6UU2 - chains DDD and FFF of the 9 polymer chains in the assembly; structure by X-ray diffraction, 4.40 A resolution (low resolution: residue-level contacts below are approximate; hydrogen-bond / salt-bridge calls are withheld).

Chain DDD:
Molecule: DNA-directed RNA polymerase subunit beta'
From: Escherichia coli
Notes: EC 2.7.7.6
UniProt: P0A8T7 (RPOC_ECOLI); numbering as in UniProt (aligned over 1-1407)
Sequence (1407 residues; row label = number of the first residue in the row):
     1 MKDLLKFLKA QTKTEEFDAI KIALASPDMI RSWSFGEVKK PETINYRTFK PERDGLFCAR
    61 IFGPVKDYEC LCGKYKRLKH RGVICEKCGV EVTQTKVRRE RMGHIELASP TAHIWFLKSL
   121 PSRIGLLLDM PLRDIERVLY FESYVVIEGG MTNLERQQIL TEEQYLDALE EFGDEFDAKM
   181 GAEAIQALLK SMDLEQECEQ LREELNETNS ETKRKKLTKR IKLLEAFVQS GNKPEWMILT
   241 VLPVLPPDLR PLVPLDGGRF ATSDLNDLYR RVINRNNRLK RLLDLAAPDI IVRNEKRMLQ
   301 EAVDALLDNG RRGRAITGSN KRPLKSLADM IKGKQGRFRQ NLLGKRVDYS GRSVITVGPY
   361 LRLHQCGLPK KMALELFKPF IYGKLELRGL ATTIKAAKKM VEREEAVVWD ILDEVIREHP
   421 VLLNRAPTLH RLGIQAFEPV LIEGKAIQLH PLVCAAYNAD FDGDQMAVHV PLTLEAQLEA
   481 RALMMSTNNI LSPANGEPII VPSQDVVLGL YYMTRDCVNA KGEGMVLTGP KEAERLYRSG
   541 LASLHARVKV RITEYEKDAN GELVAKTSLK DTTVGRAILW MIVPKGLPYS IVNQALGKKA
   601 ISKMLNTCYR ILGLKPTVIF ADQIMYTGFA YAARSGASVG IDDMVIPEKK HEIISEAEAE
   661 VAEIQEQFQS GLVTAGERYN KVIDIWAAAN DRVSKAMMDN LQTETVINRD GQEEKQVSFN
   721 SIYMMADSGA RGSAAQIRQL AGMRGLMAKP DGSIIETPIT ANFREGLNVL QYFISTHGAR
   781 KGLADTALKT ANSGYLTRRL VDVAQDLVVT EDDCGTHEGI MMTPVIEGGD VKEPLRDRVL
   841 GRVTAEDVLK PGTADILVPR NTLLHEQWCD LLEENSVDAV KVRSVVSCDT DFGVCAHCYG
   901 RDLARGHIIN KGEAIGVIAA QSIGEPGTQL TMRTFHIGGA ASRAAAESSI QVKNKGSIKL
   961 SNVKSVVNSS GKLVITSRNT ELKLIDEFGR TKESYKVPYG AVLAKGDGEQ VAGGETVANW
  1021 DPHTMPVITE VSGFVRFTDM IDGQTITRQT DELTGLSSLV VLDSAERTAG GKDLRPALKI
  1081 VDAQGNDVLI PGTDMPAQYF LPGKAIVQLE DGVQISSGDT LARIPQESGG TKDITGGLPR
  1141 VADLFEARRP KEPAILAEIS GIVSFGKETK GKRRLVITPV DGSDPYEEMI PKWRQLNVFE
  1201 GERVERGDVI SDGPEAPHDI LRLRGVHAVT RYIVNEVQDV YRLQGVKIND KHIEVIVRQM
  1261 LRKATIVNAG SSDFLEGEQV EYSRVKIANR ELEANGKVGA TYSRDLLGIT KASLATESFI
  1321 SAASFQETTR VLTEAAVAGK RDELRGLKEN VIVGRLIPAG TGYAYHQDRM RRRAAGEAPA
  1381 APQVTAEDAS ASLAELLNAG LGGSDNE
Not modelled in the structure: 1-14, 932-943, 1377-1407
UniProt features mapped onto this chain:
  - binding site (Zn(2+)): Cys70, Cys72, Cys85, Cys88, Cys814, Cys888, Cys895, Cys898
  - binding site (Mg(2+)): Asp460, Asp462, Asp464
  - modified residue: Lys983 (N6-acetyllysine)
  - mutagenesis: Gln504 (Q504P: Resistant to antibiotics salinamide A and B), Asn690 (N690D: Resistant to antibiotics salinamide A and B), Met697 (M697V: Resistant to antibiotics salinamide A and B), Ala735 (A735T: Resistant to antibiotics salinamide A and B), Arg738 (R738C/H/P/S: Resistant to antibiotics salinamide A and B), Ala748 (A748E: Resistant to antibiotics salinamide A and B), Pro758 (P758S/T: Resistant to antibiotics salinamide A and B), Phe763 (F763C: Resistant to antibiotics salinamide A and B), Ser775 (S775A: Resistant to antibiotics salinamide A and B), Ala779 (A779T/V: Resistant to antibiotics salinamide A and B), Arg780 (R780C: Resistant to antibiotics salinamide A and B), Gly782 (G782A/C: Resistant to antibiotics salinamide A and B), 1 further mutagenesis entry in UniProt
Bound ions: Zn2+ site 1: Cys70, Cys72, Cys85, Cys88; Mg2+: Asp460, Asp462, Asp464 (shared with 1 residue of chain 333); Zn2+ site 2: Cys814, Cys888, Cys895
Ligand contacts: GTP: Arg425, Pro427, Asn458, Asp460, Arg731, Gln929

Chain FFF:
Molecule: RNA polymerase sigma factor RpoS
From: Escherichia coli (strain K12)
UniProt: P13445 (RPOS_ECOLI); numbering as in UniProt (aligned over 1-328)
Sequence (336 residues; numbered 1 to 336; the number before each row is that of its first residue):
     1 MGQNTLKVHD LNEDAEFDEN GVEVFDEKAL VEEEPSDNDL AEEELLSQGA TQRVLDATQL
    61 YLGEIGYSPL LTAEEEVYFA RRALRGDVAS RRRMIESNLR LVVKIARRYG NRGLALLDLI
   121 EEGNLGLIRA VEKFDPERGF RFSTYATWWI RQTIERAIMN QTRTIRLPIH IVKELNVYLR
   181 TARELSHKLD HEPSAEEIAE QLDKPVDDVS RMLRLNERIT SVDTPLGGDS EKALLDILAD
   241 EKENGPEDTT QDDDMKQSIV KWLFELNAKQ REVLARRFGL LGYEAATLED VGREIGLTRE
   301 RVRQIQVEGL RRLREILQTQ GLNIEALFLE HHHHHH
Not modelled in the structure: 1-52, 330-336
Construct notes: conflict Gly2 (Ser in P13445), Glu33 (Gln in P13445); expression tag (329-336)
UniProt features mapped onto this chain:
  - DNA-binding region: Leu288 to Val307 (H-T-H motif)
  - region: Asp56 to Ala89 (Sigma-70 factor domain-1)
  - motif: Asp118 to Glu121 (Interaction with polymerase core subunit RpoC)
  - mutagenesis: Lys173 (K173E: Eliminates RpoS proteolysis. Lack of interaction with RssB), Glu174 (E174T: 2-fold increase in RpoS half-life. Does not affect interaction with RssB), Val177 (V177K: 3-fold increase in RpoS half-life), Tyr178 (Y178L: Does not affect RpoS half-life)

How chain DDD and chain FFF interact:
Contacting residue pairs - 69 pairs, chain DDD then chain FFF:
  Glu42(DDD) with Arg166(FFF)
  Thr43(DDD) with Thr164(FFF); Ile165(FFF)
  Tyr46(DDD) with Ile165(FFF); Leu167(FFF); Pro168(FFF)
  Lys79(DDD) with Glu284(FFF); Ala285(FFF)
  Arg133(DDD) with Arg53(FFF)
  Glu136(DDD) with Leu55(FFF)
  Arg137(DDD) with Arg53(FFF)
  Tyr140(DDD) with Leu60(FFF)
  Asp248(DDD) with Lys242(FFF)
  Leu252(DDD) with Ile219(FFF)
  Leu255(DDD) with Leu238(FFF)
  Arg259(DDD) with Glu217(FFF)
  Phe260(DDD) with Ile165(FFF); Ile219(FFF); Thr220(FFF)
  Ala261(DDD) with Thr220(FFF); Val222(FFF)
  Thr262(DDD) with Ile219(FFF); Thr220(FFF); Ser221(FFF); Val222(FFF)
  Ser263(DDD) with Val222(FFF); Asp223(FFF)
  Asp264(DDD) with Ser221(FFF); Asp223(FFF)
  Arg270(DDD) with Gln161(FFF); Thr164(FFF)
  Asn274(DDD) with Gln161(FFF)
  Arg275(DDD) with Asp118(FFF)
  Arg278(DDD) with Asp118(FFF); Glu121(FFF); Glu122(FFF); Leu125(FFF)
  Leu282(DDD) with Glu121(FFF); Leu125(FFF)
  Pro288(DDD) with Arg92(FFF); Ile95(FFF); Glu96(FFF)
  Ile290(DDD) with Glu64(FFF); Ile65(FFF)
  Ile291(DDD) with Ile95(FFF); Glu121(FFF)
  Asn294(DDD) with Tyr61(FFF); Glu121(FFF)
  Glu295(DDD) with Glu121(FFF)
  Arg297(DDD) with Leu60(FFF); Tyr61(FFF); Glu64(FFF)
  Met298(DDD) with Leu117(FFF); Asp118(FFF); Glu121(FFF)
  Glu301(DDD) with Ala57(FFF)
  Asn320(DDD) with Ser221(FFF); Thr224(FFF)
  Arg322(DDD) with Ser221(FFF); Asp223(FFF); Thr224(FFF)
  Gln335(DDD) with Ser230(FFF)
  Thr392(DDD) with Gln320(FFF); Gly321(FFF); Leu322(FFF)
  Thr393(DDD) with Leu322(FFF)
  Ile394(DDD) with Asp254(FFF)
  Lys395(DDD) with Ala326(FFF); Leu329(FFF)
Interface residues without a listed pair, chain DDD (56 interface residues in all): Ile44, Asn45, Thr95, Asp134, Phe141, Glu142, Pro251, Val253, Asp267, Arg271, Leu285, Arg293, Lys325, Met330, Lys378, Tyr382, Glu386, Lys398, Lys399
Interface residues without a listed pair, chain FFF (54 interface residues in all): Leu99, Ile120, Asn124, Ile128, Glu132, Ile171, Leu215, Arg218, Pro225, Glu231, Glu247, Thr250, Gln251, Asp290, Phe328

Overview:
The interface between chain DDD and chain FFF involves 56 residues on one side and 54 on the other. Bound to
chain DDD: GTP. From UniProt: 8 Zn2+-binding residues, 3 Mg2+-binding residues and 13 mutagenesis sites on
chain DDD.
Here chain DDD is DNA-directed RNA polymerase subunit beta' (Escherichia coli) and chain FFF is RNA polymerase
sigma factor RpoS (Escherichia coli (strain K12)). Entry 6UU2 (E. coli sigma-S transcription initiation
complex with 3-nt RNA ("Old" crystal soaked with GTP and ATP ...) was determined by X-ray diffraction (same
publication as 6UTV, 6UTW, 6UTX, 6UTY, 6UTZ, 6UU0 and 11 further entries).
